5S67 - chains A and F of the 6 polymer chains in the assembly; structure by X-ray diffraction, 2.10 A resolution.

# Chain A
Molecule: Tubulin alpha-1B chain
From: Bos taurus
Reference sequence: P81947 (TBA1B_BOVIN); numbering as in UniProt (aligned over 1-451)
Chain sequence (451 residues; row label = number of the first residue in the row):
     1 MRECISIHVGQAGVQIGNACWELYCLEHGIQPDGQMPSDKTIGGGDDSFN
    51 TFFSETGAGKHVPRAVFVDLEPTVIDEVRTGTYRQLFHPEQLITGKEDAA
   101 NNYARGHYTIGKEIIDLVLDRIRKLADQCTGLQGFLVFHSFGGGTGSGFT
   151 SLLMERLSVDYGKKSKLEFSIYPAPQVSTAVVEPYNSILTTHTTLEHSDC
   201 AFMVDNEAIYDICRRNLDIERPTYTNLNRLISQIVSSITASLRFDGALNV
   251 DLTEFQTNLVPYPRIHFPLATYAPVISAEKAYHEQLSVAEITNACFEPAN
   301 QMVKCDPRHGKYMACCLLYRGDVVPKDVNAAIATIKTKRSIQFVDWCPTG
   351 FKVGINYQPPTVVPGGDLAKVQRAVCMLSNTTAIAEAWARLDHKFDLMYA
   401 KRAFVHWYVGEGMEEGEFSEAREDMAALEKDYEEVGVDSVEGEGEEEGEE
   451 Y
Unresolved in the structure: 439-451
Bound ions: Ca2+: Asp39, Thr41, Gly44, Glu55
Ligand contacts: GTP (guanosine-5'-triphosphate): Val9, Gly10, Gln11, Ala12, Gln15, Ile16, Asp69, Asp98, Ala99, Ala100, Asn101, Ser140, Gly142, Gly143, Gly144, Thr145, Gly146, Ile171, Pro173, Val177, Ser178, Glu183, Asn206, Tyr224, Leu227, Asn228, Ile231

# Chain F
Molecule: Tubulin-Tyrosine Ligase
From: Gallus gallus
Reference sequence: E1BQ43 (E1BQ43_CHICK); residues 1-378 here = UniProt positions 1-378
Chain sequence (384 residues; row label = number of the first residue in the row):
     1 MYTFVVRDENSSVYAEVSRLLLATGQWKRLRKDNPRFNLMLGERNRLPFG
    51 RLGHEPGLVQLVNYYRGADKLCRKASLVKLIKTSPELSESCTWFPESYVI
   101 YPTNLKTPVAPAQNGIRHLINNTRTDEREVFLAAYNRRREGREGNVWIAK
   151 SSAGAKGEGILISSEASELLDFIDEQGQVHVIQKYLEKPLLLEPGHRKFD
   201 IRSWVLVDHLYNIYLYREGVLRTSSEPYNSANFQDKTCHLTNHCIQKEYS
   251 KNYGRYEEGNEMFFEEFNQYLMDALNTTLENSILLQIKHIIRSCLMCIEP
   301 AISTKHLHYQSFQLFGFDFMVDEELKVWLIEVNGAPACAQKLYAELCQGI
   351 VDVAISSVFPLADTGQKTSQPTSIFIKLHHHHHH
Unresolved in the structure: 106-124, 153-158, 363-370, 383-384
Construct notes: expression tag (379-384)
Bound ions: Mg2+: Glu331, Asn333 (together with AMP-PCP)
Ligand contacts: AMP-PCP (ACP; phosphomethylphosphonic acid adenylate ester): Lys74, Pro95, Ile148, Lys150, Gln183, Lys184, Tyr185, Leu186, Lys198, Asp200, Arg202, Arg222, His239, Leu240, Thr241, Asn242, Asp318, Met320, Ile330, Glu331, Asn333

# How chain A and chain F interact
Residue-residue contacts (22; chain A residue first):
  Gln176(A) with Pro56(F)
  Glu207(A) with His54(F), salt bridge
  Glu297(A) with His306(F)
  Pro298(A) with Leu307(F), hydrophobic
  Lys304(A) with His54(F)
  Asp306(A) with Arg66(F); Leu307(F)
  Arg308(A) with Pro300(F), hydrogen bond (side chain-backbone); Ala301(F), hydrogen bond (side chain-backbone); Ile302(F); Ser303(F), hydrogen bond (side chain-backbone)
  His309(A) with Arg66(F), hydrogen bond (side chain-backbone); Gly67(F); Ala301(F), hydrogen bond (side chain-backbone)
  Lys338(A) with Pro300(F)
  Ser340(A) with Ala301(F)
  Glu386(A) with Gly50(F); Arg66(F), salt bridge
  Arg390(A) with Gly50(F); His54(F), hydrogen bond
  His393(A) with Arg51(F), hydrogen bond
  Glu433(A) with Arg46(F), salt bridge
Also at the interface, not in a pair above, chain A (15 interface residues in all): Cys305
Also at the interface, not in a pair above, chain F (15 interface residues in all): Gly53, His308

# In short
Chain A and chain F each contribute 15 residues to their interface; the contacts include 7 hydrogen bonds and
3 salt bridges. Polar pairs include Glu207(A)-His54(F), Glu386(A)-Arg66(F) and Glu433(A)-Arg46(F). Ligands of
chain A: GTP. Chain F binds AMP-PCP.
Here chain A is Tubulin alpha-1B chain (Bos taurus) and chain F is Tubulin-Tyrosine Ligase (Gallus gallus).
Entry 5S67 (Tubulin-Z1896597864-complex) was determined by X-ray diffraction (same publication as 5S4L, 5S4M,
5S4N, 5S4O, 5S4P, 5S4Q and 52 further entries).
